Entry 4P4M (X-ray diffraction, 1.92 A resolution); this record covers chains A and E of the 3 polymer chains in the assembly.

# Chain A
Protein: DNA polymerase beta
Source organism: Leishmania infantum
UniProt: Q9U6N3 (Q9U6N3_LEIIN); residue numbers follow UniProt; this construct covers 1-376
Chain sequence (378 residues; row label = number of the first residue in the row; numbers below 1 keep their minus sign (Gly-1 is residue -1)):
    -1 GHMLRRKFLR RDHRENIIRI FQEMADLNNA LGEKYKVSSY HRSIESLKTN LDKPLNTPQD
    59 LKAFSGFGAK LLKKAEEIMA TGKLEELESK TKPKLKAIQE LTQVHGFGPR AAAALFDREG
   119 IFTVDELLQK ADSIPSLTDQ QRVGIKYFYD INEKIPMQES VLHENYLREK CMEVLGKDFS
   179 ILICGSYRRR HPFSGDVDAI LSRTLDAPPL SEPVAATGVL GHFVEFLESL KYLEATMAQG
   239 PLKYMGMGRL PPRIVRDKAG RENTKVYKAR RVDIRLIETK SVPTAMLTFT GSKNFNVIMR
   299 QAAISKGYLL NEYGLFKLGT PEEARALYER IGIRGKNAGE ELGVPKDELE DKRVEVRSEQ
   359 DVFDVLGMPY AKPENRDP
Not modelled in the structure: -1 to 89, 253-260, 324-332
Construct notes: expression tag (-1 to 0)
Bound ions: Na+: Thr100, Val102, Phe105 (shared with 1 residue of chain D); Mg2+: Asp194, Asp196 (together with 2',3'-dideoxy-thymidine-5'-triphosphate)
Ligand contacts: 2',3'-dideoxy-thymidine-5'-triphosphate (D3T): Lys152, Gly183, Ser184, Arg187, Ser192, Gly193, Asp194, Asp196, Thr286, Phe287, Thr288, Gly289, Ser290, Lys291, Asn294
Reported in the primary citation:
  - catalytic residues: Asp194, Asp196, Asp271
  - Mg2+ coordination: Asp196
  - binding site for the 6-nt DNA strand (chain E): Arg298, Asn335, Ala336

# Chain E
Molecule: 6-nt DNA strand
Sequence (6 nucleotides; each row starts with the number of its first residue):
     6 ATACTG

# Chain A / chain E interface
Residue-residue contacts (29):
  Ala236(A) with DT10(E), phosphate contact; DG11(E), phosphate contact
  Gln237(A) with DT10(E), hydrogen bond to the phosphate; DG11(E), hydrogen bond to the phosphate
  Gly238(A) with DT10(E), phosphate contact
  Pro239(A) with DT10(E), phosphate contact
  Leu240(A) with DC9(E), phosphate contact; DT10(E), hydrogen bond to the phosphate
  Lys241(A) with DC9(E), hydrogen bond to the base; DT10(E), hydrogen bond to the phosphate
  Arg273(A) with DC9(E), sugar contact
  Lys291(A) with DA6(E), base contact
  Val295(A) with DA6(E), base contact
  Arg298(A) with DA6(E), hydrogen bond to the base; DT7(E), hydrogen bond to the sugar
  Gln299(A) with DA6(E), hydrogen bond to the phosphate
  Ile302(A) with DA6(E), phosphate contact; DT7(E), phosphate contact
  Leu307(A) with DT7(E), phosphate contact
  Leu308(A) with DT7(E), sugar contact
  Asn309(A) with DT7(E), phosphate contact; DA8(E), hydrogen bond to the phosphate
  Glu310(A) with DA8(E), sugar contact
  Tyr311(A) with DA8(E), phosphate contact; DC9(E), hydrogen bond to the phosphate
  Asn335(A) with DA8(E), phosphate contact; DC9(E), hydrogen bond to the phosphate
  Ala336(A) with DA8(E), hydrogen bond to the phosphate
  Glu338(A) with DA8(E), phosphate contact
Other interface residues (no listed pair), chain A (21 interface residues in all): Gln138

# In short
21 residues of chain A and 6 residues of chain E are in contact, with 12 hydrogen bonds. Among the polar pairs
are Lys241(A)-DC9(E), Arg298(A)-DA6(E) and Arg298(A)-DT7(E). Ligands of chain A:
2',3'-dideoxy-thymidine-5'-triphosphate. From the paper: catalytic residues Asp194(A), Asp196(A) and
Asp271(A); a binding site for the 6-nt DNA strand (chain E) at Arg298(A), Asn335(A) and Ala336(A).
Here chain A is DNA polymerase beta (Leishmania infantum) and chain E is a 6-nt DNA strand. Entry 4P4M
(Crystal structure of Leishmania infantum polymerase beta: Ternary P/T complex) was determined by X-ray
diffraction (same publication as 4P4O and 4P4P).
